5ZG4 - chains A and B; structure by X-ray diffraction, 1.75 A resolution.

Chain A (and B):
Molecule: Triosephosphate isomerase
Source organism: Opisthorchis viverrini
Notes: EC 5.3.1.1; engineered mutation(s): SAD deletion; chain B of this document is another copy of the same molecule, construct and numbering; everything in this record applies to it too
UniProt: A0A074Z863 (A0A074Z863_9TREM); aligned to UniProt positions 1-249 over residues 1-249 (the alignment contains insertions or deletions, so no single offset holds)
Amino-acid sequence (269 residues; numbered -19 to 249; the number before each row is that of its first residue; numbers below 1 keep their minus sign (Met-19 is residue -19)):
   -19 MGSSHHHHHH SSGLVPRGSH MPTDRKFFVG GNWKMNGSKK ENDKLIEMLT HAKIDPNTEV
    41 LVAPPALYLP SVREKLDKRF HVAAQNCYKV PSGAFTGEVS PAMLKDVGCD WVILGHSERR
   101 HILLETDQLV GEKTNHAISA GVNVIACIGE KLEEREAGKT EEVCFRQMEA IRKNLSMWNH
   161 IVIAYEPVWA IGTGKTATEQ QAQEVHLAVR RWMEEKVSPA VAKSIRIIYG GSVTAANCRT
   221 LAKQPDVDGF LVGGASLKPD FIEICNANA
Not modelled in the structure: -19 to 4 (chain B: -19 to 1, 153-157)
Construct notes: expression tag (-19 to 0); conflict Ala46 (Ser in A0A074Z863), Leu104 (Met in A0A074Z863), Arg191 (Lys194 in A0A074Z863), Lys203 (Asn206 in A0A074Z863)
Reported in the primary citation:
  - conformationally variable residues (order/disorder transition): Asn115, Lys153 to Trp158
  - mutagenesis - N115A (Tm change 0.63 degC): increased stability

How chain A and chain B interact:
Residue-residue contacts - 80 pairs, chain A then chain B:
  Asn12(A) - Thr76(B)  hydrogen bond
  Lys14(A) - Gly73(B)
  Lys14(A) - Ala74(B)
  Lys14(A) - Thr76(B)
  Met15(A) - Tyr68(B)  hydrophobic
  Met15(A) - Val70(B)
  Met15(A) - Ser72(B)
  Met15(A) - Gly73(B)  hydrogen bond (backbone-backbone)
  Met15(A) - Phe75(B)
  Met15(A) - Glu78(B)
  Met15(A) - Val79(B)
  Met15(A) - Ser80(B)
  Met15(A) - Met83(B)
  Asn16(A) - Ser72(B)
  Asn16(A) - Gly73(B)
  Asn16(A) - Met83(B)
  Gly17(A) - Met83(B)
  Ser18(A) - Asp86(B)
  Lys19(A) - Asp86(B)  hydrogen bond (backbone-side chain)
  Pro45(A) - Met83(B)  hydrophobic
  Ala46(A) - Leu47(B)
  Leu47(A) - Ala46(B)
  Leu47(A) - Leu49(B)  hydrophobic
  Leu47(A) - Pro50(B)
  Leu47(A) - Met83(B)  hydrophobic
  Leu47(A) - Leu84(B)  hydrophobic
  Tyr48(A) - Met83(B)
  Tyr48(A) - Asp86(B)  hydrogen bond
  Tyr48(A) - Val87(B)  hydrophobic
  Leu49(A) - Leu47(B)  hydrophobic
  Pro50(A) - Leu47(B)
  Gln65(A) - Thr76(B)
  Gln65(A) - Gly77(B)  hydrogen bond (side chain-backbone)
  Tyr68(A) - Met15(B)  hydrophobic
  Tyr68(A) - Ile102(B)
  Val70(A) - Met15(B)
  Ser72(A) - Met15(B)
  Ser72(A) - Asn16(B)
  Gly73(A) - Lys14(B)
  Gly73(A) - Met15(B)  hydrogen bond (backbone-backbone)
  Gly73(A) - Asn16(B)
  Ala74(A) - Lys14(B)
  Ala74(A) - Glu98(B)
  Phe75(A) - Met15(B)  hydrophobic
  Phe75(A) - Glu98(B)
  Thr76(A) - Asn12(B)  hydrogen bond
  Thr76(A) - Lys14(B)
  Thr76(A) - Gln65(B)
  Thr76(A) - His96(B)
  Thr76(A) - Glu98(B)  hydrogen bond
  Thr76(A) - Arg99(B)  hydrogen bond (backbone-side chain)
  Gly77(A) - Gln65(B)  hydrogen bond (backbone-side chain)
  Gly77(A) - Arg99(B)
  Glu78(A) - Met15(B)
  Glu78(A) - Arg99(B)  salt bridge
  Glu78(A) - Leu103(B)
  Val79(A) - Met15(B)
  Ser80(A) - Met15(B)
  Met83(A) - Met15(B)
  Met83(A) - Asn16(B)
  Met83(A) - Gly17(B)
  Met83(A) - Pro45(B)  hydrophobic
  Met83(A) - Leu47(B)  hydrophobic
  Met83(A) - Tyr48(B)
  Leu84(A) - Leu47(B)  hydrophobic
  Asp86(A) - Ser18(B)
  Asp86(A) - Lys19(B)  hydrogen bond (side chain-backbone)
  Asp86(A) - Tyr48(B)  hydrogen bond
  Val87(A) - Tyr48(B)  hydrophobic
  His96(A) - Thr76(B)
  Glu98(A) - Ala74(B)
  Glu98(A) - Phe75(B)
  Glu98(A) - Thr76(B)  hydrogen bond
  Arg99(A) - Thr76(B)  hydrogen bond (side chain-backbone)
  Arg99(A) - Gly77(B)
  Arg99(A) - Glu78(B)  salt bridge
  Ile102(A) - Tyr68(B)
  Ile102(A) - Phe75(B)  hydrophobic
  Leu103(A) - Glu78(B)
  Leu104(A) - Leu104(B)
Interface residues without a listed pair, chain A (37 interface residues in all): Asn66, Pro71
Interface residues without a listed pair, chain B (37 interface residues in all): Asn66, Pro71

Overview:
The chain A/chain B interface involves 37 residues from each chain; the contacts include 14 hydrogen bonds and
2 salt bridges. Polar pairs include Glu78(A)-Arg99(B), Asn12(A)-Thr76(B) and Lys19(A)-Asp86(B). From the
paper: N115A of chain A increases stability; conformational variability at Asn115(A) and Lys153(A).
Chain A and chain B are both Triosephosphate isomerase (Opisthorchis viverrini); the structure, Crystal
Structure of Triosephosphate isomerase SAD deletion mutant from Opisthorchis viverrini, was determined by
X-ray diffraction together with 5ZFX, 5ZG5 and 5ZGA from the same study.
